1EVT - chains B and D of the 4 polymer chains in the assembly; structure by X-ray diffraction, 2.80 A resolution.

# Chain B
Molecule: Protein (fibroblast growth factor 1)
Organism: Homo sapiens
Notes: fragment: the b-trefoil core of fibroblast growth factor 1 (fgf1)
UniProt: P05230 (FGF1_HUMAN); residues 7-140 here correspond to UniProt positions 22-155 (UniProt number = residue number + 15)
Chain sequence (134 residues; row label = number of the first residue in the row):
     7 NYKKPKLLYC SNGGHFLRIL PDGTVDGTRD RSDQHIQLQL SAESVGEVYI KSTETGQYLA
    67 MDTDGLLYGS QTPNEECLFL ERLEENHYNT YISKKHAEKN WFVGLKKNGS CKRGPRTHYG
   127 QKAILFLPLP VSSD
Unresolved in the structure: 7, 139-140
UniProt features mapped onto this chain:
  - region: Lys-112 to Lys-128 (Heparin-binding)
  - motif: Lys-9 to Lys-12 (Nuclear localization signal)
  - binding site (heparin): Asn-18

# Chain D
Molecule: Protein (fibroblast growth factor receptor 1)
Organism: Homo sapiens
Notes: fragment: extracellular ligand binding domain of fgf receptor 1 (fgfr1) consisting of immunoglobulin like domains ii (d2) and iii (d3)
UniProt: P11362 (FGFR1_HUMAN); residues 141-365 here = UniProt positions 141-365
Chain sequence (225 residues; numbered 141 to 365; the number before each row is that of its first residue):
   141 TDNTKPNRMP VAPYWTSPEK MEKKLHAVPA AKTVKFKCPS SGTPNPTLRW LKNGKEFKPD
   201 HRIGGYKVRY ATWSIIMDSV VPSDKGNYTC IVENEYGSIN HTYQLDVVER SPHRPILQAG
   261 LPANKTVALG SNVEFMCKVY SDPQPHIQWL KHIEVNGSKI GPDNLPYVQI LKTAGVNTTD
   321 KEMEVLHLRN VSFEDAGEYT CLAGNSIGLS HHSAWLTVLE ALEER
Unresolved in the structure: 141-146, 294-305, 315-323, 360-365
UniProt features mapped onto this chain:
  - region: Lys-160 to Lys-177 (Heparin-binding)
  - glycosylation (N-linked (GlcNAc...) asparagine): Asn-227, Asn-240, Asn-264, Asn-296, Asn-317, Asn-330
  - natural variant: Leu-165 (L165S: In HRTFDS), Ala-167 (A167S: In HH2), Val-174 (V174A: In HH2), Cys-178 (C178S: In HH2), Leu-191 (L191S: In HRTFDS), Asp-224 (D224H: In HH2), Tyr-228 (Y228D: In HH2), Gly-237 (G237D: In HH2; G237S: In HH2), Ile-239 (I239T: In HH2), Leu-245 (L245P: In HH2), Arg-250 (R250Q: In HH2; R250W: In HH2), Pro-252 (P252R: In PS and JWS; P252T: In a lung bronchoalveolar carcinoma sample), 14 further natural variant entries in UniProt
Disulfides: Cys-178/Cys-230, Cys-277/Cys-341

# Interface between chain B and chain D
Pairs across the interface (49; chain B residue first):
  Tyr-8(B) with Val-279(D); Ser-281(D); Gln-284(D); Pro-285(D), hydrophobic; Ile-287(D)
  Lys-9(B) with Glu-324(D)
  Lys-12(B) with Asp-282(D); Gln-284(D)
  Tyr-15(B) with Lys-163(D); Leu-165(D), hydrogen bond (side chain-backbone); His-166(D); Ala-167(D), hydrogen bond (side chain-backbone)
  Ser-17(B) with Lys-163(D), hydrogen bond (backbone-side chain)
  Gly-19(B) with Lys-163(D)
  Gly-20(B) with Lys-163(D)
  Phe-22(B) with Leu-165(D), hydrophobic
  Arg-35(B) with Glu-162(D); Lys-163(D)
  Leu-46(B) with Gln-284(D)
  Ala-48(B) with Pro-285(D); His-286(D); Ala-314(D)
  Glu-49(B) with His-286(D), hydrogen bond (backbone-side chain); Ala-314(D)
  Ser-50(B) with His-286(D)
  Val-51(B) with His-286(D); Gly-344(D); Asn-345(D)
  Val-54(B) with Gln-284(D)
  Glu-87(B) with Pro-283(D); Gln-284(D), hydrogen bond (side chain-backbone)
  Leu-89(B) with Arg-250(D); Pro-252(D), hydrophobic; Asp-282(D)
  His-93(B) with Pro-169(D); Arg-250(D), hydrogen bond (backbone-side chain)
  Tyr-94(B) with Val-168(D); Pro-169(D); Arg-250(D)
  Asn-95(B) with Arg-250(D), hydrogen bond
  Leu-133(B) with Ala-167(D); Val-168(D); Pro-169(D); Arg-250(D)
  Pro-134(B) with Val-248(D); Arg-250(D)
  Leu-135(B) with Ala-167(D), hydrophobic; Asp-246(D); Val-248(D), hydrophobic
Other interface residues (no listed pair), chain B (26 interface residues in all): Arg-37, Ser-47, Asn-92
Other interface residues (no listed pair), chain D (27 interface residues in all): Lys-164, Ala-170, Ser-251, Ser-346

# In short
26 residues of chain B and 27 residues of chain D are in contact; the contacts include 7 hydrogen bonds. Polar
pairs include Tyr-15(B)/Leu-165(D), Tyr-15(B)/Ala-167(D) and Ser-17(B)/Lys-163(D). From UniProt:
heparin-binding residue Asn-18(B) on chain B.
Chain B is Protein (fibroblast growth factor 1) and chain D is Protein (fibroblast growth factor receptor 1),
both from Homo sapiens; the structure, Crystal structure of FGF1 in complex with the extracellular ligand
binding domain of fgf receptor 1 ..., was determined by X-ray diffraction, deposited together with 1EV2.
